4X4E - chains A and B of the 6 polymer chains in the assembly; structure by X-ray diffraction, 2.80 A resolution.

# Chain A (and B)
Molecule: Regulatory protein
Organism: Enterobacter sp. RFL1396
Notes: chain B of this document is another copy of the same molecule, construct and numbering; everything in this record applies to it too
UniProtKB: Q8GGH0 (Q8GGH0_9ENTR); residues 1-79 here = UniProt positions 1-79
Chain sequence (82 residues; numbered -2 to 79; the number before each row is that of its first residue; numbers below 1 keep their minus sign (Gly-2 is residue -2)):
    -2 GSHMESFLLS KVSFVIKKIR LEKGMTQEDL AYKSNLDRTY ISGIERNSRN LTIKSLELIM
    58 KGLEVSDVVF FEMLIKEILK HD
Not modelled in the structure: -2 to 1, 78-79 (chain B: -2 to 1, 79)
Sequence notes: expression tag (-2 to 0)

# Interface between chain A and chain B
Contacting residue pairs (38):
  Ser3(A) with Glu54(B), hydrogen bond
  Phe4(A) with Asp64(B)
  Leu5(A) with Ile50(B), hydrophobic; Glu54(B); Met57(B), hydrophobic; Phe68(B), hydrophobic
  Asn47(A) with Thr49(B), hydrogen bond; Ile50(B), hydrogen bond (side chain-backbone); Lys51(B), hydrogen bond (side chain-backbone)
  Leu48(A) with Thr49(B); Ile50(B), hydrogen bond (backbone-backbone)
  Thr49(A) with Asn47(B), hydrogen bond; Leu48(B); Thr49(B)
  Ile50(A) with Leu5(B), hydrophobic; Leu6(B), hydrophobic; Asn47(B); Leu48(B), hydrogen bond (backbone-backbone); Ile50(B), hydrophobic
  Lys51(A) with Glu2(B), salt bridge; Asn47(B), hydrogen bond (backbone-side chain)
  Glu54(A) with Ser3(B), hydrogen bond; Phe4(B); Leu5(B), hydrogen bond (side chain-backbone)
  Met57(A) with Leu5(B), hydrophobic
  Asp64(A) with Leu5(B); Ile75(B)
  Val65(A) with Leu76(B), hydrophobic
  Phe68(A) with Leu5(B), hydrophobic; Phe68(B), hydrophobic; Leu71(B), hydrophobic; Ile72(B), hydrophobic
  Glu69(A) with Ile72(B)
  Leu71(A) with Phe68(B), hydrophobic
  Ile72(A) with Glu69(B)
  Ile75(A) with Asp64(B); Val65(B), hydrophobic
  Leu76(A) with Val65(B), hydrophobic
Also at the interface, not in a pair above, chain A (19 interface residues in all): Leu6
Also at the interface, not in a pair above, chain B (22 interface residues in all): Val9, Leu53

# Overview
Chain A and chain B form an interface of 19 and 22 residues respectively, with 10 hydrogen bonds and 1 salt
bridge. Polar pairs include Lys51(A)-Glu2(B), Ser3(A)-Glu54(B) and Asn47(A)-Thr49(B).
Both chains are Regulatory protein (Enterobacter sp. RFL1396). Entry 4X4E (RADIATION DAMAGE TO THE
NUCLEOPROTEIN COMPLEX C.Esp1396I: DOSE (DWD) 14.4 MGy) was determined by X-ray diffraction together with 4X4B,
4X4C, 4X4D, 4X4F, 4X4G, 4X4H and 4X4I from the same study.
